4TKD - chains A and B of the 4 polymer chains in the assembly; structure by X-ray diffraction, 2.01 A resolution.

Chain A (and B):
Name: Holliday junction resolvase Hjc
Organism: Sulfolobus solfataricus
Notes: EC 3.1.22.4; chain B of this document is another copy of the same molecule, construct and numbering; everything in this record applies to it too
UniProt: Q7LXU0 (HJC_SULSO); aligned to UniProt positions 1-141 over residues 1-141 (the alignment contains insertions or deletions, so no single offset holds)
Chain sequence (141 residues; row label = number of the first residue in the row):
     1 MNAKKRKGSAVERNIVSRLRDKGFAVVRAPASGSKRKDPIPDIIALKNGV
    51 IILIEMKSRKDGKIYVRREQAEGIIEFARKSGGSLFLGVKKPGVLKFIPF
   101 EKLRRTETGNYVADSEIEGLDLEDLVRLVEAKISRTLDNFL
Disordered / not traced: 1-8, 31-37, 136-141 (chain B: 1-8, 31-38, 60-61, 136-141)
Swiss-Prot annotation at these positions:
  - active site: Ser32
  - binding site (Mg(2+)): Glu12, Asp42, Glu55
  - site: Lys57 (Transition state stabilizer)

Chain A / chain B interface:
Contacting residue pairs - 38 pairs, chain A then chain B:
  Arg20(A) with Ile40(B)
  Gly23(A) with Lys80(B)
  Ala25(A) with Phe77(B); Ser81(B)
  Val26(A) with Phe77(B)
  Val27(A) with Pro30(B); Ile44(B), hydrophobic
  Arg28(A) with Pro30(B)
  Pro30(A) with Val27(B)
  Ile40(A) with Arg20(B)
  Ile44(A) with Val27(B), hydrophobic
  Leu46(A) with Ile51(B), hydrophobic; Lys80(B); Ser81(B)
  Lys47(A) with Lys80(B); Ser81(B)
  Asn48(A) with Arg79(B); Lys80(B), hydrogen bond (backbone-backbone); Ser81(B), hydrogen bond (backbone-backbone)
  Gly49(A) with Gly49(B); Ile51(B); Ser81(B), hydrogen bond (backbone-backbone); Gly82(B)
  Ile51(A) with Leu46(B), hydrophobic; Gly49(B); Ile51(B), hydrophobic
  Phe77(A) with Ala25(B), hydrophobic; Val26(B)
  Lys80(A) with Gly23(B); Leu46(B); Lys47(B); Asn48(B), hydrogen bond (backbone-backbone)
  Ser81(A) with Ala25(B); Leu46(B); Lys47(B); Asn48(B), hydrogen bond (backbone-backbone); Gly49(B), hydrogen bond (backbone-backbone)
  Gly82(A) with Gly49(B)
Other interface residues (no listed pair), chain A (21 interface residues in all): Phe24, Val50, Arg79
Other interface residues (no listed pair), chain B (20 interface residues in all): Phe24, Arg28

In short:
Chain A and chain B form an interface of 21 and 20 residues respectively, with 6 hydrogen bonds. The backbones
hydrogen-bond at Asn48(A)-Lys80(B), Asn48(A)-Ser81(B) and Gly49(A)-Ser81(B). Curated annotation (UniProt)
lists active-site residue Ser32(A) and 3 Mg2+-binding residues on chain A.
Chain A and chain B are both Holliday junction resolvase Hjc (Sulfolobus solfataricus); the structure,
Sulfolobus solfataricus HJC mutants, was determined by X-ray diffraction together with 4TKK from the same
study.
